PDB entry 8GC5 | electron microscopy, 3.93 A resolution | chains B and D of the 4 polymer chains in the assembly

[Chain B (and D)]
Protein: Glutamate receptor ionotropic, kainate 2
Organism: Rattus norvegicus
Notes: chain D of this document is another copy of the same molecule, construct and numbering; everything in this record applies to it too
UniProt: P42260 (GRIK2_RAT); residues 34-908 here = UniProt positions 34-908
Chain sequence (875 residues; numbered 34 to 908; the number before each row is that of its first residue):
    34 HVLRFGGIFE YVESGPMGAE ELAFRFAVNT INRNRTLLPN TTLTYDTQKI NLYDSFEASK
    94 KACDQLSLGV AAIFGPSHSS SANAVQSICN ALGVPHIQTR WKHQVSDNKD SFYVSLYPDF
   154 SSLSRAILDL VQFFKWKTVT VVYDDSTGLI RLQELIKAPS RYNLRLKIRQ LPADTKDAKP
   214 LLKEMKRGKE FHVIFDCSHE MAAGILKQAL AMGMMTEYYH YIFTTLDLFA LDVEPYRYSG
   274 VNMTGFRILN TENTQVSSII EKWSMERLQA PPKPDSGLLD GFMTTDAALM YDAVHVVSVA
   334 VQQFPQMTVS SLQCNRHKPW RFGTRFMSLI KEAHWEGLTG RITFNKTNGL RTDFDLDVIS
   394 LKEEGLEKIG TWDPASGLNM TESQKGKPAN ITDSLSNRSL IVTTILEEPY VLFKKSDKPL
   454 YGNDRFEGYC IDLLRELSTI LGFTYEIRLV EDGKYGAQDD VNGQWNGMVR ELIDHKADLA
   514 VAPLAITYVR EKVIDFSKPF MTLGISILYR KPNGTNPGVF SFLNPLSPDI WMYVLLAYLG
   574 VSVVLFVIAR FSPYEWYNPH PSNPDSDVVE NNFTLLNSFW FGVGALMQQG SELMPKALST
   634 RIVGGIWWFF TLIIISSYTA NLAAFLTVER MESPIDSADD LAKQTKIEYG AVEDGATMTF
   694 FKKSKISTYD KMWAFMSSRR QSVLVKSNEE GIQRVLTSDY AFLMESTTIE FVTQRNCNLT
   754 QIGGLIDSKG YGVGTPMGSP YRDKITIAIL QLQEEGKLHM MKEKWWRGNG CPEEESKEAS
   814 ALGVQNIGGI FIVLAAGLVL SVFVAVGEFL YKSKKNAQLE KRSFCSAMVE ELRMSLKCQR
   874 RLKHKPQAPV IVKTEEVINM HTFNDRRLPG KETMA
Disordered / not traced: 582-630, 802-816, 840-908
Cystine bridges: C96-C347
Covalent attachments: N-acetylglucosamine (NAG) linked to N275, N412; glycan linked to N378
Construct notes: conflict V567 (Ile in P42260), V576 (Cys in P42260), S595 (Cys in P42260)
Ligand contacts: domoic acid (DOQ; (2S,3S,4S)-2-carboxy-4-[(1Z,3E,5R)-5-carboxy-1-methyl-1,3-hexadienyl]-3-pyrrolidineacetic acid): E440, G486, K487, Y488, G489, L517, A518, V685, E686, D687, A689, T690, K719, S720, N721, E738, Y764
Swiss-Prot annotation at these positions:
  - binding site (L-glutamate): P516, A518, R523, A689, T690, E738
  - modified residue (Phosphoserine): S846, S868
  - glycosylation (N-linked (GlcNAc...) asparagine): N67, N73, N275, N378, N412, N423, N430, N546, N751
  - cross-link: K886 (Glycyl lysine isopeptide (Lys-Gly) (interchain with G-Cter in SUMO1))
  - natural variant: Y571 (Y571C: In RNA edited version), Q621 (Q621R: In RNA edited version)
  - mutagenesis: N751 (N751Q: Loss of glycosylation), V883 (V883A: Abolishes interaction with KLHL17. Abolishes actinfilin-mediated degradation), I884 (I884A: Abolishes interaction with KLHL17. Abolishes actinfilin-mediated degradation), K886 (K886R: Abolishes sumoylation. Loss of kainate-mediated endocytosis)

[Chain B / chain D interface]
Pairs across the interface (12; chain B residue first):
  K212(B) - Y271(D)
  K219(B) - E250(D)  salt bridge
  A244(B) - Y271(D)
  A244(B) - S272(D)
  M245(B) - Y271(D)  hydrophobic
  M245(B) - S272(D)
  E250(B) - K219(D)  salt bridge
  Y271(B) - K212(D)
  Y271(B) - A244(D)
  Y271(B) - M245(D)  hydrophobic
  S272(B) - A244(D)
  S272(B) - M245(D)
Interface residues without a listed pair, chain B (12 interface residues in all): L243, G246, M248, T249, P268
Interface residues without a listed pair, chain D (11 interface residues in all): L243, G246, M248, T249

[In short]
The interface between chain B and chain D involves 12 residues on one side and 11 on the other; the contacts
include 2 salt bridges. The salt-bridged pair is K219(B)-E250(D). Ligands of chain B: domoic acid. Covalently
linked N-acetylglucosamine: at N275(B), N378(B) and N412(B).
Chain B and chain D are both Glutamate receptor ionotropic, kainate 2 (Rattus norvegicus); the structure,
Domoate-bound GluK2 kainate receptors in non-active conformation, was determined by electron microscopy,
deposited together with 9C5Y, 9C5Z, 9C60 and 9CAZ.
